PDB entry 1S5P | X-ray diffraction, 1.96 A resolution | chains A and B

[Chain A]
Molecule: NAD-dependent deacetylase
Organism: Escherichia coli
Notes: EC 3.5.1.-
Reference sequence: P75960 (NPD_ECOLI); residues 40-274 here = UniProt positions 40-274
Sequence (235 residues; each row starts with the number of its first residue):
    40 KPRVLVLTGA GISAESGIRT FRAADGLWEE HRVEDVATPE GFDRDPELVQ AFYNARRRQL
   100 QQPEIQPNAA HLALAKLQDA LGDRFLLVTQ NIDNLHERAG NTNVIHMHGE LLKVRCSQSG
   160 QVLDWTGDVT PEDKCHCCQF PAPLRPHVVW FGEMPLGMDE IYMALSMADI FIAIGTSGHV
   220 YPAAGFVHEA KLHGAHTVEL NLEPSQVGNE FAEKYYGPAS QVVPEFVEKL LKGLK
Disordered / not traced: 175-181, 246-248
Bound ions: Zn2+: C155, C174
Swiss-Prot annotation at these positions:
  - active site: H147 (Proton acceptor)
  - binding site (NAD(+)): Q129 to D132, G214 to S216, N240 to E242, A258
  - binding site (substrate): Y92, R95
  - binding site (Zn(2+)): C155, C174
  - mutagenesis: Y92 (Y92F: 42-fold decrease in desuccinylase activity. 3-fold decrease in deacetylase activity), R95 (R95M: 100-fold decrease in desuccinylase activity. 3-fold decrease in deacetylase activity)

[Chain B]
Molecule: Histone H4 (residues 12-19)
Sequence (8 residues; row label = number of the first residue in the row):
    12 KGGAKRHR
Modified / non-standard residues: K16 (n(6)-acetyllysine; ALY)

[How chain A and chain B interact]
Contacting residue pairs (32):
  A62(A) with H18(B)
  H147(A) with K16(B)
  V187(A) with K16(B)
  V188(A) with K16(B)
  W189(A) with K16(B)
  F190(A) with K16(B); R17(B); H18(B)
  G191(A) with A15(B); K16(B), hydrogen bond (backbone-backbone)
  E192(A) with A15(B); K16(B), hydrogen bond (backbone-backbone)
  M193(A) with G14(B); A15(B)
  P194(A) with G14(B); K16(B)
  Y201(A) with K12(B); G13(B)
  G217(A) with R19(B), hydrogen bond (backbone-side chain)
  H218(A) with R17(B); H18(B); R19(B), hydrogen bond (backbone-backbone)
  V219(A) with K16(B); R17(B)
  Y220(A) with A15(B); K16(B); R17(B), hydrogen bond (backbone-backbone); R19(B)
  P221(A) with G13(B); G14(B); A15(B)
  E228(A) with K12(B), salt bridge
Other interface residues (no listed pair), chain A (20 interface residues in all): A63, I131, M197

[Summary]
20 residues of chain A and 8 residues of chain B are in contact; the contacts include 5 hydrogen bonds and 1
salt bridge. Polar contacts include E228(A)-K12(B), G217(A)-R19(B) and G191(A)-K16(B).
Here chain A is NAD-dependent deacetylase (Escherichia coli) and chain B is Histone H4 (residues 12-19). Entry
1S5P (Structure and substrate binding properties of cobB, a Sir2 homolog protein deacetylase from Eschericia
coli) was determined by X-ray diffraction.
